PDB entry 4V96 | X-ray diffraction, 3.80 A resolution | chains AL and AN of the 78 polymer chains in the assembly

Chain AL (and AN):
Name: ORF48
Source organism: Lactococcus phage TP901-1
Notes: chain AN of this document is another copy of the same molecule, construct and numbering; everything in this record applies to it too
UniProt: Q9AZ56 (Q9AZ56_9CAUD); residue numbers follow UniProt; this construct covers 1-299
Amino-acid sequence (299 residues; row label = number of the first residue in the row):
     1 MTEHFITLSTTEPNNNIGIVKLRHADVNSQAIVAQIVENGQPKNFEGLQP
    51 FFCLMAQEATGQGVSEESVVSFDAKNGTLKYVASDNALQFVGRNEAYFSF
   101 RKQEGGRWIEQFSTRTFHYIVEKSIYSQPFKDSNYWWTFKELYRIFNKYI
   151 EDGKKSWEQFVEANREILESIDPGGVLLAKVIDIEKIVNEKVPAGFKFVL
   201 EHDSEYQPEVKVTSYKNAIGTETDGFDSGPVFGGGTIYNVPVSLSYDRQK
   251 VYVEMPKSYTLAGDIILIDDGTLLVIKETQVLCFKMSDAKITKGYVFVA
Disordered / not traced: 299 (chain AN: 57-61)

Interface between chain AL and chain AN:
Pairs across the interface (21):
  Ala-59(AL) with Ile-120(AN)
  Gly-61(AL) with Glu-122(AN)
  Gln-62(AL) with Glu-122(AN), hydrogen bond (backbone-side chain); Lys-123(AN); Tyr-126(AN)
  Gln-89(AL) with Arg-93(AN), hydrogen bond; His-118(AN), hydrogen bond
  Phe-90(AL) with Arg-93(AN)
  Trp-108(AL) with Ile-125(AN), hydrophobic
  Tyr-135(AL) with Thr-11(AN)
  Trp-136(AL) with Pro-13(AN); Arg-115(AN), hydrogen bond (backbone-side chain)
  Trp-137(AL) with Arg-115(AN)
  Lys-140(AL) with Glu-95(AN), salt bridge
  Glu-141(AL) with Pro-13(AN); Arg-115(AN), salt bridge; Thr-116(AN), hydrogen bond
  Arg-144(AL) with Met-55(AN); Tyr-97(AN), hydrogen bond
  Lys-148(AL) with Tyr-97(AN), hydrogen bond; Glu-110(AN), salt bridge
Other interface residues (no listed pair), chain AL (18 interface residues in all): Glu-58, Thr-60, Gly-63, Val-64, Thr-138
Other interface residues (no listed pair), chain AN (20 interface residues in all): Asn-15, Ile-19, Lys-21, Asn-39, Val-91

In short:
Chain AL and chain AN form an interface of 18 and 20 residues respectively; the contacts include 7 hydrogen
bonds and 3 salt bridges. Polar contacts include Lys-140(AL)/Glu-95(AN), Glu-141(AL)/Arg-115(AN) and
Lys-148(AL)/Glu-110(AN).
Chain AL and chain AN are both ORF48 (Lactococcus phage TP901-1); the structure, The structure of a 1.8 MDa
viral genome injection device suggests alternative infection mechanisms, was determined by X-ray diffraction,
deposited together with 3U6X and 3UH8.
